8G85 - chains E and A of the 12 polymer chains in the assembly; structure by electron microscopy, 3.99 A resolution.

== Chain E ==
Molecule: Envelope glycoprotein gp41
Organism: Human immunodeficiency virus 1
UniProt: Q2N0S6 (Q2N0S6_9HIV1); residues 512-664 here correspond to UniProt positions 509-661 (UniProt number = residue number - 3)
Amino-acid sequence (153 residues; each row starts with the number of its first residue):
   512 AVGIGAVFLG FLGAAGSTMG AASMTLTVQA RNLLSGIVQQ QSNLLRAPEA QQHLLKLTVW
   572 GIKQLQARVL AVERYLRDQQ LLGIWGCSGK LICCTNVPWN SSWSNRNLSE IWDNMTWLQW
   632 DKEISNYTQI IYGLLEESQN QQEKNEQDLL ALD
Unresolved in the structure: 552-567, 663-664
Sequence notes: conflict Pro-559 (Ile556 in Q2N0S6), Cys-605 (Thr602 in Q2N0S6)
Disulfides: Cys-598/Cys-604
Glycans and other covalent adducts: N-acetylglucosamine (NAG) linked to Asn-611, Asn-637

== Chain A ==
Molecule: vFP52.02 Heavy
Organism: Mus musculus
Amino-acid sequence (116 residues; row label = number of the first residue in the row; note: 1 number in that range is skipped by the numbering (no residue carries it; nothing is unmodelled there); a row labelled like 82A-82C holds insertion residues (82A, then the next letters in order)):
     1 DVQLQESGPG LVKPSQSLSL TCSVTGYSIT SAYYW
   35A N
    36 WIRQFPGKKL EWMGYLLYDG STGYNPSLKN RISITRDTSK NQFFLKL
82A-82C NSV
    83 TPEDTATYYC SREGNNR
   101 SYWGQGTTLI VSS
Unresolved in the structure: 1
Disulfides: Cys-22/Cys-92

== How chain E and chain A interact ==
Contacting residue pairs - 10 pairs, chain E then chain A:
  Gly-514(E) with Tyr-34(A)
  Ile-515(E) with Glu-95(A); Asn-97(A); Asn-98(A)
  Ala-517(E) with Asn-97(A)
  Val-518(E) with Asn-97(A)
  Phe-519(E) with Tyr-33(A), hydrophobic; Tyr-34(A), hydrophobic; Tyr-53(A), hydrophobic; Asn-97(A)
Other interface residues (no listed pair), chain A (8 interface residues in all): Ala-32, Gly-96

== In short ==
5 residues of chain E face 8 of chain A across their interface. Covalently linked N-acetylglucosamine: at
Asn-611(E) and Asn-637(E).
Chain E is Envelope glycoprotein gp41 (Human immunodeficiency virus 1) and chain A is vFP52.02 Heavy (Mus
musculus); the structure, vFP52.02 Fab in complex with BG505 DS-SOSIP Env trimer, was determined by electron
microscopy (same publication as 8FR6, 8G9X, 8G9Y and 8GAS).
